Entry 9B42 (electron microscopy, 3.50 A resolution); this record covers chains A and H of the 19 polymer chains in the assembly.

[Chain A]
Molecule: gp29 Collar
Source organism: Pseudomonas virus Pa193
UniProtKB: A0A5P1KV91 (A0A5P1KV91_9CAUD); numbering as in UniProt (aligned over 1-132)
Amino-acid sequence (132 residues; numbered 1 to 132; the number before each row is that of its first residue):
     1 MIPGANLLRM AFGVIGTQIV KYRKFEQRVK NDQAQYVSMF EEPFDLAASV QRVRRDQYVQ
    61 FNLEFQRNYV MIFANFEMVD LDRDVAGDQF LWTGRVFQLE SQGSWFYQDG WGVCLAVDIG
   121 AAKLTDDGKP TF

[Chain H]
Molecule: gp30 Gateway
Source organism: Pseudomonas virus Pa193
UniProtKB: A0A5P1KVE6 (A0A5P1KVE6_9CAUD); residues 1-183 here = UniProt positions 1-183
Amino-acid sequence (183 residues; numbered 1 to 183; the number before each row is that of its first residue):
     1 MFDGELIAKM VVELNAAMTS AQEALQFPDF EVVQKAQPTQ QGTSTRPTIF FQKLFDIPRG
    61 WPATDWHLDN TTRKYVEITR QHVETTFQIS SLHWQNPEIT HVVTASDIAN YVRAYFQARS
   121 TIERVKELDF LILRVSQISN EAFENDNHQF EFHPSFDMVV TYNQYIRLYE NAAYSADGVL
   181 IGV

[How chain A and chain H interact]
Pairs across the interface (6):
  Q57(A) - H148(H)
  V59(A) - E144(H)
  V59(A) - F150(H)  hydrophobic
  N62(A) - A142(H)
  N62(A) - F150(H)
  E64(A) - F150(H)
Also at the interface, not in a pair above, chain A (5 interface residues in all): L63

[Summary]
5 residues of chain A and 4 residues of chain H are in contact.
Here chain A is gp29 Collar and chain H is gp30 Gateway, both from Pseudomonas virus Pa193. Entry 9B42
(Pseudomonas phage Pa193 neck and extended tail (collar, gateway, tail tube, and sheath proteins)) was
determined by electron microscopy (same publication as 9B40 and 9B41).
